PDB entry 5XLK | X-ray diffraction, 3.05 A resolution | chains A and B

[Chain A (and B)]
Molecule: Flagellar hook-associated protein 2
From: Serratia marcescens
Notes: chain B of this document is another copy of the same molecule, construct and numbering; everything in this record applies to it too
UniProt: A0A0P0QFX8 (A0A0P0QFX8_SERMA); numbering as in UniProt (aligned over 71-272)
Sequence (208 residues; each row starts with the number of its first residue):
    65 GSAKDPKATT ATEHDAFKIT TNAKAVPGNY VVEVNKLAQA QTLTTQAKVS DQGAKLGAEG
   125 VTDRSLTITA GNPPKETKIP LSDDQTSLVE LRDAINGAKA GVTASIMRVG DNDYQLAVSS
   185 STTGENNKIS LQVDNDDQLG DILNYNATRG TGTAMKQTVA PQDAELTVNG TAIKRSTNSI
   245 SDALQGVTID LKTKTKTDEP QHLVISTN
Not modelled in the structure: 65-78, 215-216, 270-272 (chain B: 65-78, 214-215, 270-272)
Construct notes: expression tag (65-70)
Bound ions: Zn2+ site 1 near D205 (its only coordinating residue here); Zn2+ site 2 near D227 (its only coordinating residue here)

[How chain A and chain B interact]
Residue-residue contacts (29; chain A residue first):
  V90(A) with N160(B); A168(B)
  P91(A) with T167(B)
  N93(A) with S184(B); S185(B)
  Y94(A) with S169(B)
  V95(A) with V223(B), hydrophobic
  V232(A) with M171(B), hydrophobic
  N233(A) with T106(B); S183(B); T222(B), hydrogen bond (backbone-side chain); V223(B)
  G234(A) with T222(B); V223(B)
  T235(A) with T108(B); Q179(B)
  A236(A) with V173(B)
  I237(A) with M171(B), hydrophobic; V173(B), hydrophobic
  R239(A) with R172(B), hydrogen bond (side chain-backbone); V173(B), hydrogen bond (side chain-backbone)
  D246(A) with R172(B), salt bridge
  A247(A) with I170(B); M171(B); R172(B), hydrogen bond (backbone-backbone)
  Q249(A) with I170(B)
  D262(A) with K258(B), hydrogen bond (backbone-side chain)
  H266(A) with L101(B); Q103(B)
Other interface residues (no listed pair), chain A (20 interface residues in all): G92, L248, E263
Other interface residues (no listed pair), chain B (23 interface residues in all): A102, A104, R156, T187

[In short]
The interface between chain A and chain B involves 20 residues on one side and 23 on the other, with 5
hydrogen bonds and 1 salt bridge. Among the polar pairs are D246(A)-R172(B), N233(A)-T222(B) and
R239(A)-R172(B).
Both chains are Flagellar hook-associated protein 2 (Serratia marcescens). Entry 5XLK (Crystal structure of
the flagellar cap protein FliD D2-D3 domains from Serratia marcescens in Space group ...) was determined by
X-ray diffraction together with 5XLJ from the same study.
